PDB entry 5GLG | X-ray diffraction, 1.80 A resolution | chain A

# Chain A
Molecule: Fumarate reductase 2
Organism: Saccharomyces cerevisiae S288c
Notes: EC 1.3.1.6
UniProtKB: P21375 (OSM1_YEAST); numbering as in UniProt (aligned over 32-501)
Sequence (471 residues; each row starts with the number of its first residue):
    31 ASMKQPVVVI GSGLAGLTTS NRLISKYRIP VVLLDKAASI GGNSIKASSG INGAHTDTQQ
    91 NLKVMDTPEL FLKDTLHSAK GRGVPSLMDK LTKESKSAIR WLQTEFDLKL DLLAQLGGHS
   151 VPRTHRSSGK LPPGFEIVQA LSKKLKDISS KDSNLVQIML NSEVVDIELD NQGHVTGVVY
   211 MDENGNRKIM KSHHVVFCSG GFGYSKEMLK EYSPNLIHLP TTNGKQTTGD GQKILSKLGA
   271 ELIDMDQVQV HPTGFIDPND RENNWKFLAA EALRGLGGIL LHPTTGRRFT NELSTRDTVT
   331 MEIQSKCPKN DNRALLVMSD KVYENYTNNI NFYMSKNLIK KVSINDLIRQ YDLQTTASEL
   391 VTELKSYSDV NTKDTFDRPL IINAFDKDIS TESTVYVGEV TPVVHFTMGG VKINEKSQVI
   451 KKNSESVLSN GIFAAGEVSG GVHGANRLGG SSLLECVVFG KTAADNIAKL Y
Sequence notes: expression tag (31)
UniProt features mapped onto this chain:
  - active site: H281, R304
Ligand contacts:
  - FAD (flavin-adenine dinucleotide): I40, G41, S42, G43, L44, A45, G46, L64, D65, K66, A67, G71, G72, N73, S74, K76, A77, S78, S79, G80, S192, E193, V194, C228, S229, G230, T252, N253, Q256, D260, L298, H435, F436, A465, G466, E467, R477, G480, S481, S482, L483, C486
  - succinic acid (SIN): S78, S79, H281, L298, A300, E301, R326, H435, R477, G479, G480, S481, S482
Reported in the primary citation:
  - binding site for flavin-adenine dinucleotide: A45, K66, N73, S74, S79, G80, V194, D260, E467, S482, L483
  - binding site for succinic acid: S78, S79, H281, R326, H435, R477, G480
  - catalytic residues: H281, E301, R304, R326, H435, R477 (by similarity / conservation)
  - mutagenesis - H281A, E301A, R304A, R326A, H435A, R477A: decreased catalytic activity
  - mutagenesis - S78K/P162R: decreased catalytic activity on reduced free FAD
  - mutagenesis - S78K/P162R: abolished binding to flavin-adenine dinucleotide

# Overview
Ligands of chain A: succinic acid and flavin-adenine dinucleotide. Curated annotation (UniProt) lists
active-site residues H281 and R304. The paper reports catalytic residues H281, E301 and R304 among others;
H281A, E301A and R304A, among others, reduce catalytic activity; 7 substitutions were tested in all.
Chain A is Fumarate reductase 2 (Saccharomyces cerevisiae S288c); the structure, The novel function of Osm1
under anaerobic condition in the ER was revealed by crystal structure ..., was determined by X-ray diffraction
(same publication as 5ZYN).
